Entry 7RAI (electron microscopy, 3.24 A resolution); this record covers chains C and I of the 12 polymer chains in the assembly.

# Chain C
Name: Envelope glycoprotein gp160
Source organism: Human immunodeficiency virus 1
UniProt: Q2N0S6 (Q2N0S6_9HIV1); the construct lacks a stretch of the UniProt sequence and is renumbered around it, so the offset changes along the chain: 31-141 = UniProt 30-140; 150-187 = UniProt 141-178; 189-309 = UniProt 188-308; 312-321 = UniProt 309-318; 2 more segments
Chain sequence (476 residues; numbered 31 to 508 plus 10 insertion-coded residues; 12 numbers in that range are skipped by the numbering (no residue carries them; nothing is unmodelled there); the number before each row is that of its first residue; a row labelled like 187A-187I holds insertion residues (187A, then the next letters in order)):
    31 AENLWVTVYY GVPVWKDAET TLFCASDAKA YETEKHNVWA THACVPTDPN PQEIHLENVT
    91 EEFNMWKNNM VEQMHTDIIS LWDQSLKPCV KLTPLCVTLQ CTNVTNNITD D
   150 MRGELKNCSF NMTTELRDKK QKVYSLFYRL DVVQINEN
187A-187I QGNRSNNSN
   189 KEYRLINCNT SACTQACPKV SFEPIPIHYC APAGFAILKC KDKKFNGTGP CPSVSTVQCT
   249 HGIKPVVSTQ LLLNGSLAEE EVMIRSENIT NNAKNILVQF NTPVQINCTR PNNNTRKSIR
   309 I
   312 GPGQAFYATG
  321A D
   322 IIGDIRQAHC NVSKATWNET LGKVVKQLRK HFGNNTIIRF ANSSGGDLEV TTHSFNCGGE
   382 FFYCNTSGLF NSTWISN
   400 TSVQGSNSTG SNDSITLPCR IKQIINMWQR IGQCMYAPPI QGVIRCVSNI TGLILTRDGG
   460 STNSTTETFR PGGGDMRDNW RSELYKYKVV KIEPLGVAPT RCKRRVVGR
Not modelled in the structure: 59-63, 187A-187I, 400-409, 505-508
Construct notes: engineered mutation Cys-201 (Ile200 in Q2N0S6), Asn-332 (Thr330 in Q2N0S6), Cys-433 (Ala430 in Q2N0S6), Cys-501 (Ala498 in Q2N0S6)
Disulfide bonds: Cys-54/Cys-74, Cys-119/Cys-205, Cys-126/Cys-196, Cys-131/Cys-157, Cys-201/Cys-433, Cys-228/Cys-239, Cys-296/Cys-331, Cys-378/Cys-445, Cys-385/Cys-418
Covalently attached groups: N-acetylglucosamine (NAG) linked to Asn-88, Asn-133, Asn-137, Asn-156, Asn-160, Asn-197, Asn-234, Asn-262, Asn-276, Asn-295, Asn-332, Asn-339, Asn-355, Asn-363, Asn-386, Asn-392, Asn-448; glycan linked to Asn-301
Reported in the primary citation:
  - post-translational modification sites: Asn-137, Asn-156, Asn-197, Asn-262, Asn-301

# Chain I
Name: M4008_N1 Fab heavy chain
Source organism: Homo sapiens
Notes: antibody fragment or engineered binder
Chain sequence (264 residues; row label = number of the first residue in the row; a row labelled like 82A-82C holds insertion residues (82A, then the next letters in order)):
     1 QSQLVQSGAE MKTSGSSVRV SCKDSGGFFP YAGFRWVRQA PGQGFEWMGG VI
   52A P
    53 ADGTKHYAPK FQARMKMTVV ESSRTLYMEL
82A-82C RSL
    83 TSTDTATYFC ARLQCAGF
100A-100I SCEMDSGPF
   101 DLWGQGTQVT VPSSGASAST KGPSVFPLAP SSKSTSGGTA ALGCLVKDYF PEPVTVSWNS
   161 GALTSGVHTF PAVLQSSGLY SLSSVVTVPS SSLGTQTYIC NVNHKPSNTK VDKRVEPKSC
   221 DKTHTCPPCP APELLGGPSV FLFPQNPRKP S
Not modelled in the structure: 1-2, 114-251
Disulfide bonds: Cys-22/Cys-92, Cys-97/Cys-100B

# Interface between chain C and chain I
Contacting residue pairs - 30 pairs, chain C then chain I:
  Thr-163(C) with Phe-100(I)
  Glu-164(C) with Phe-100(I)
  Gln-170(C) with Phe-100(I)
  Val-172(C) with Ser-100A(I)
  Pro-206(C) with Asp-54(I)
  Lys-207(C) with Ala-53(I); Asp-54(I)
  Thr-303(C) with Asp-100E(I)
  Arg-304(C) with Asp-54(I), salt bridge; Met-100D(I); Asp-100E(I), salt bridge
  Lys-305(C) with Ser-100A(I); Cys-100B(I)
  Ser-306(C) with Tyr-31(I), hydrogen bond (side chain-backbone); Phe-100(I); Ser-100A(I); Cys-100B(I), hydrogen bond (backbone-backbone); Met-100D(I)
  Ile-307(C) with Ser-100A(I)
  Arg-308(C) with Phe-28(I); Tyr-31(I); Phe-100(I)
  Gly-314(C) with Tyr-31(I)
  Gln-315(C) with Tyr-31(I)
  Ala-316(C) with Tyr-31(I), hydrophobic
  Tyr-318(C) with Pro-30(I), hydrogen bond (side chain-backbone); Ala-53(I); Met-100D(I), hydrophobic
  Ile-323(C) with Ser-100F(I)
  Gln-440(C) with Asp-100E(I)
Also at the interface, not in a pair above, chain C (19 interface residues in all): Lys-65
Also at the interface, not in a pair above, chain I (14 interface residues in all): Gly-55, Glu-73, Glu-100C

# In short
The interface between chain C and chain I involves 19 residues on one side and 14 on the other; the contacts
include 3 hydrogen bonds and 2 salt bridges. Polar pairs include Arg-304(C)/Asp-54(I), Arg-304(C)/Asp-100E(I)
and Ser-306(C)/Tyr-31(I). From the paper: modification sites Asn-137(C), Asn-156(C) and Asn-197(C) among
others.
Chain C is Envelope glycoprotein gp160 (Human immunodeficiency virus 1) and chain I is M4008_N1 Fab heavy
chain (Homo sapiens); the structure, Cryo-EM structure of M4008_N1 Fab in complex with BG505 DS-SOSIP.664 Env
trimer, was determined by electron microscopy.
